1SJH - chains B and C of the 4 polymer chains in the assembly; structure by X-ray diffraction, 2.25 A resolution.

Chain B:
Molecule: HLA class II histocompatibility antigen, DRB1-1 beta chain
Source organism: Homo sapiens
Notes: fragment: Extracellular domain of HLA-DRB*0101
Reference sequence: P04229 (2B11_HUMAN); residues 1-190 here correspond to UniProt positions 30-219 (UniProt number = residue number + 29)
Amino-acid sequence (190 residues; each row starts with the number of its first residue):
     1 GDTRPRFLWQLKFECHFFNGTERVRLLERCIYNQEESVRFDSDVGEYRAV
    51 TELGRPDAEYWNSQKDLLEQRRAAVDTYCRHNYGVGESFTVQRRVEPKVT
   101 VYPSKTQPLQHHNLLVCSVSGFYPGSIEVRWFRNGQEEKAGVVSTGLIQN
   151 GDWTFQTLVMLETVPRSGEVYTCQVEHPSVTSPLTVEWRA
Disulfides: C15-C79, C117-C173

Chain C:
Molecule: GAG polyprotein
Notes: fragment: 13 residue Peptide from HIV-1 gag capsid protein
Reference sequence: P12495 (GAG_HV1Z2); residues 34-46 here correspond to UniProt positions 166-178 (UniProt number = residue number + 132)
Amino-acid sequence (13 residues; each row starts with the number of its first residue):
    34 PEVIPMFSALSEG

Interface between chain B and chain C:
Pairs across the interface (21):
  L11(B) with S41(C)
  F13(B) with M39(C), hydrophobic
  L26(B) with M39(C), hydrophobic
  D57(B) with S44(C), hydrogen bond
  Y60(B) with L43(C); E45(C)
  W61(B) with A42(C); L43(C), hydrogen bond (side chain-backbone); S44(C)
  Q70(B) with M39(C)
  R71(B) with M39(C); F40(C), hydrogen bond (side chain-backbone)
  A74(B) with M39(C), hydrophobic
  Y78(B) with I37(C); M39(C), hydrophobic
  H81(B) with E35(C), hydrogen bond (side chain-backbone); I37(C)
  N82(B) with V36(C); I37(C), hydrogen bond (side chain-backbone)
  V85(B) with P34(C), hydrophobic; E35(C)
Also at the interface, not in a pair above, chain B (15 interface residues in all): Y47, L67
Also at the interface, not in a pair above, chain C (12 interface residues in all): P38

In short:
Chain B and chain C form an interface of 15 and 12 residues respectively; the contacts include 5 hydrogen
bonds. Polar pairs include D57(B)-S44(C), W61(B)-L43(C) and R71(B)-F40(C).
Chain B is HLA class II histocompatibility antigen, DRB1-1 beta chain (Homo sapiens) and chain C is GAG
polyprotein; the structure, HLA-DR1 complexed with a 13 residue HIV capsid peptide, was determined by X-ray
diffraction, deposited together with 1SJE.
